Entry 5M5W (electron microscopy, 3.80 A resolution); this record covers chains A and F of the 16 polymer chains in the assembly.

# Chain A
Protein: DNA-directed RNA polymerase I subunit RPA190
Organism: Saccharomyces cerevisiae S288c
Notes: EC 2.7.7.6
UniProtKB: P10964 (RPA1_YEAST); residues 1-1664 here = UniProt positions 1-1664
Chain sequence (1664 residues; numbered 1 to 1664; the number before each row is that of its first residue):
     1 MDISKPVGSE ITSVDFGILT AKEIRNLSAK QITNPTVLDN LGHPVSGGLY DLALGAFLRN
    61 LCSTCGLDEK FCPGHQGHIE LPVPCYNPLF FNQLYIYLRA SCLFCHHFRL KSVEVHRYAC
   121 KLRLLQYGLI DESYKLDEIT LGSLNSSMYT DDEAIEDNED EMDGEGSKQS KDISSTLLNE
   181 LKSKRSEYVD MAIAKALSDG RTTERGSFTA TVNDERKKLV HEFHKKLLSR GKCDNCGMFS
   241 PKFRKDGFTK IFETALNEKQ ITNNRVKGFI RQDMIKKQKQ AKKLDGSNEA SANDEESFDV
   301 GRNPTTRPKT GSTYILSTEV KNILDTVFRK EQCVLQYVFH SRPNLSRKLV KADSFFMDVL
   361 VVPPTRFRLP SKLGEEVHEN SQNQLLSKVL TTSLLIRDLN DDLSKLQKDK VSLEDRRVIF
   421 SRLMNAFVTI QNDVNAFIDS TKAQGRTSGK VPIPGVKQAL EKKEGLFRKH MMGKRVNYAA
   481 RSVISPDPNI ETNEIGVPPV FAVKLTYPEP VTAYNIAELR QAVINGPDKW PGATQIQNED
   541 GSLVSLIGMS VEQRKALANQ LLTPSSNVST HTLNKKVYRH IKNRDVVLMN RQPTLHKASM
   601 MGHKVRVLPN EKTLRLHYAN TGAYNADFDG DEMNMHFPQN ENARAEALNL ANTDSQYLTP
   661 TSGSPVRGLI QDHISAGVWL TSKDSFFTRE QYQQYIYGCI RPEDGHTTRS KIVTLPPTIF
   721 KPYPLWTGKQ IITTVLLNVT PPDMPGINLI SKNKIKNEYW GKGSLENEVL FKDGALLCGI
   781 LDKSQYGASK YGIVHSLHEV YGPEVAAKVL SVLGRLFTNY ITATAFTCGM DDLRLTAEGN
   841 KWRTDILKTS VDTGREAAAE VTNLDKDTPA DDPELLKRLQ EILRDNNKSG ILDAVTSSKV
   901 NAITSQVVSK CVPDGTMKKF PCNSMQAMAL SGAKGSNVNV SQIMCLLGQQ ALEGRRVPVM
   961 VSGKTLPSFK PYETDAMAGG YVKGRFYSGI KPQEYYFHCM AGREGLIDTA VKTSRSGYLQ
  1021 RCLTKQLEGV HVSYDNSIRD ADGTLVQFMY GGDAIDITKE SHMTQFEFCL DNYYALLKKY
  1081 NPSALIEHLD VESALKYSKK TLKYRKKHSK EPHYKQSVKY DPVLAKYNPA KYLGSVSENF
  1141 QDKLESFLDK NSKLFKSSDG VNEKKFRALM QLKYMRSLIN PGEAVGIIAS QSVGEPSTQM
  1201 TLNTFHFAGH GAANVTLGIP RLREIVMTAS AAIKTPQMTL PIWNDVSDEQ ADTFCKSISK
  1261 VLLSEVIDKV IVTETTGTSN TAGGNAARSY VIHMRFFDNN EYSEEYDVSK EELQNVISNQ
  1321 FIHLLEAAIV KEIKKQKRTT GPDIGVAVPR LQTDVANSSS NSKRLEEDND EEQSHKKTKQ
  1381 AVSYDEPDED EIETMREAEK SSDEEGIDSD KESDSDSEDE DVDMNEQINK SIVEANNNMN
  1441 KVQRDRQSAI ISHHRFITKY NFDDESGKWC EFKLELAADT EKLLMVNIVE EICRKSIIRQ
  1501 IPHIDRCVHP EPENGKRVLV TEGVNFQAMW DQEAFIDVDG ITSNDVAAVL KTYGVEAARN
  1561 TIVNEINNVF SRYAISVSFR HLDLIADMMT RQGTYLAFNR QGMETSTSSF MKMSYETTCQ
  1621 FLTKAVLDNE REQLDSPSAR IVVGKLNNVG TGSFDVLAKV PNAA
Unresolved in the structure: 144-170, 271-311, 407-416, 1154-1159, 1208-1213, 1353-1432, 1664
Curated features (UniProtKB/Swiss-Prot):
  - region: Pro992 to Glu1004 (Bridging helix)
  - binding site (Zn(2+)): Cys62, Cys65, Cys72, His75, Cys102, Cys105, Cys233, Cys236
  - binding site (Mg(2+)): Asp627, Asp629, Asp631
  - modified residue (Phosphoserine): Ser889, Ser1636
Ion coordination: Zn2+ site 1: Cys62, Cys65, Cys72, His75; Zn2+ site 2: Cys102, Cys105, Cys233, Cys236
What the authors report for this chain:
  - conformationally variable residues (order/disorder transition): Ala443 to Gly455, Thr1013

# Chain F
Protein: DNA-directed RNA polymerases I, II, and III subunit RPABC2
Organism: Saccharomyces cerevisiae S288c
UniProtKB: P20435 (RPAB2_YEAST); residues 1-155 here = UniProt positions 1-155
Chain sequence (155 residues; numbered 1 to 155; the number before each row is that of its first residue):
     1 MSDYEEAFND GNENFEDFDV EHFSDEETYE EKPQFKDGET TDANGKTIVT GGNGPEDFQQ
    61 HEQIRRKTLK EKAIPKDQRA TTPYMTKYER ARILGTRALQ ISMNAPVFVD LEGETDPLRI
   121 AMKELAEKKI PLVIRRYLPD GSFEDWSVEE LIVDL
Unresolved in the structure: 1-54, 155
Curated features (UniProtKB/Swiss-Prot):
  - region: Leu111 to Leu132 (Leucine-zipper)
  - modified residue: Ser24 (Phosphoserine)

# Interface between chain A and chain F
Residue-residue contacts - 75 pairs, chain A then chain F:
  Ile3(A) with Met103(F)
  Pro510(A) with Ser102(F)
  Val511(A) with Asn104(F)
  Thr512(A) with Asn104(F), hydrogen bond
  Tyr514(A) with Ile101(F), hydrogen bond (side chain-backbone); Ser102(F); Thr115(F); Pro117(F); Ile120(F)
  Asn515(A) with Thr115(F)
  Leu573(A) with Met103(F), hydrophobic
  Asn574(A) with Ser102(F); Asn104(F)
  Arg584(A) with Thr115(F), hydrogen bond (side chain-backbone); Asp116(F), salt bridge
  Glu641(A) with Leu99(F)
  Asn642(A) with Ala91(F); Gly95(F); Thr96(F), hydrogen bond; Leu99(F)
  Arg644(A) with Asp116(F), salt bridge
  Ala645(A) with Gly95(F); Leu118(F), hydrophobic
  Glu646(A) with Ala91(F); Arg92(F)
  Leu648(A) with Leu118(F), hydrophobic
  Asn649(A) with Arg90(F); Leu94(F)
  Leu650(A) with Lys87(F); Tyr88(F), hydrophobic; Ala91(F), hydrophobic
  Ser655(A) with Lys87(F)
  Ser1033(A) with Pro139(F)
  Tyr1034(A) with Thr81(F); Glu89(F), hydrogen bond; Arg136(F)
  Arg1039(A) with Pro139(F)
  Leu1085(A) with Tyr84(F); Ile152(F), hydrophobic
  His1088(A) with Ile152(F)
  Asn1128(A) with Ala80(F), hydrogen bond (side chain-backbone)
  Ala1130(A) with Thr82(F); Pro83(F)
  Lys1131(A) with Ala80(F), hydrogen bond (side chain-backbone); Thr81(F), hydrogen bond (side chain-backbone); Pro83(F)
  Met1175(A) with Tyr84(F)
  Arg1176(A) with Tyr84(F)
  Asn1180(A) with Thr86(F), hydrogen bond; Lys87(F); Tyr88(F)
  Glu1183(A) with Tyr88(F)
  Gly1650(A) with Tyr88(F)
  Thr1651(A) with Tyr88(F); Arg92(F), hydrogen bond (backbone-side chain)
  Ser1653(A) with Tyr137(F)
  Phe1654(A) with Tyr88(F); Glu89(F); Arg92(F); Ile134(F), hydrophobic; Arg135(F); Arg136(F)
  Asp1655(A) with Arg92(F), salt bridge; Ile134(F); Arg135(F), hydrogen bond (backbone-backbone); Tyr137(F)
  Val1656(A) with Arg92(F); Val133(F)
  Leu1657(A) with Leu132(F); Val133(F), hydrogen bond (backbone-backbone); Arg135(F)
  Ala1658(A) with Leu132(F), hydrophobic
  Lys1659(A) with Pro131(F); Leu132(F); Val133(F)
Other interface residues (no listed pair), chain A (45 interface residues in all): Lys604, Asp1035, Leu1089, Leu1172, Pro1181, Leu1646
Other interface residues (no listed pair), chain F (39 interface residues in all): Arg79, Ala98, Glu114, Arg119, Leu138

# Overview
Chain A and chain F form an interface of 45 and 39 residues respectively, with 12 hydrogen bonds and 3 salt
bridges. Polar pairs include Arg584(A)-Asp116(F), Arg644(A)-Asp116(F) and Asp1655(A)-Arg92(F). UniProt lists 8
Zn2+-binding residues and 3 Mg2+-binding residues on chain A. The paper reports conformational variability at
Ala443(A) and Thr1013(A).
Here chain A is DNA-directed RNA polymerase I subunit RPA190 and chain F is DNA-directed RNA polymerases I,
II, and III subunit RPABC2, both from Saccharomyces cerevisiae S288c. Entry 5M5W (RNA Polymerase I open
complex) was determined by electron microscopy (same publication as 5M5X, 5M5Y and 5M64).
